Entry 8GJE (electron microscopy, 3.40 A resolution); this record covers chains A and B of the 12 polymer chains in the assembly.

== Chain A ==
Name: CZA97.12 SOSIP.664 Envelope glycoprotein gp120
From: Human immunodeficiency virus 1
UniProt: Q994M9 (Q994M9_9HIV1); the construct lacks a stretch of the UniProt sequence and is renumbered around it, so the offset changes along the chain: 31-143 = UniProt 30-142; 150-185 = UniProt 143-178; 186-309 = UniProt 184-307; 312-323 = UniProt 308-319; 2 more segments
Sequence (503 residues; each row starts with the number of its first residue; note: 21 numbers in that range are skipped by the numbering (no residue carries them; nothing is unmodelled there); a row labelled like 185A-185E holds insertion residues (185A, then the next letters in order); numbers below 1 keep their minus sign (Met-4 is residue -4)):
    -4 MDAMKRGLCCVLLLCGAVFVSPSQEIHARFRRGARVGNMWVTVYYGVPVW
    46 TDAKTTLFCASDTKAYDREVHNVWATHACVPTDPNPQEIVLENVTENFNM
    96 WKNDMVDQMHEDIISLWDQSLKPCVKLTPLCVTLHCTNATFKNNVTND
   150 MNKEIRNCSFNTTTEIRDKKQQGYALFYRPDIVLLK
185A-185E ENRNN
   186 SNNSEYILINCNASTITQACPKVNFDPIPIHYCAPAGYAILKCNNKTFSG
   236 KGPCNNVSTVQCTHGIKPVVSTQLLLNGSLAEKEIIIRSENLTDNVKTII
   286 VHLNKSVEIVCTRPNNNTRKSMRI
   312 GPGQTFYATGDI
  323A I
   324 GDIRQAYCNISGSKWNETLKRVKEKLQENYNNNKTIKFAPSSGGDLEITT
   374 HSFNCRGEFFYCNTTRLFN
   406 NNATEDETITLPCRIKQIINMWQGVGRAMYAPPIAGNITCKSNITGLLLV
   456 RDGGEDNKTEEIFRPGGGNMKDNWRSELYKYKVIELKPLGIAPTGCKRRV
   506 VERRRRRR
Unresolved in the structure: -4 to 32, 59-64, 506-513
Disulfides: Cys54-Cys74, Cys119-Cys205, Cys126-Cys196, Cys131-Cys157, Cys218-Cys247, Cys228-Cys239, Cys296-Cys331, Cys378-Cys445, Cys385-Cys418
Glycans and other covalent adducts: N-acetylglucosamine (NAG) linked to Asn88, Asn133, Asn156, Asn160, Asn230, Asn241, Asn276, Asn289, Asn301, Asn332, Asn339, Asn386, Asn442, Asn448; glycan linked to Asn197, Asn262
Construct notes: initiating methionine (-4); expression tag (-3 to 30); engineered mutation Cys501 (Ala485 in Q994M9), Arg509 (Glu493 in Q994M9), Arg510 (Lys494 in Q994M9); insertion (512-513)
What the authors report for this chain:
  - post-translational modification sites: Asn156, Asn160, Asn262, Asn276, Asn332, Asn339, Asn386, Asn407

== Chain B ==
Name: CZA97.12 SOSIP.664 Envelope glycoprotein gp41
From: Human immunodeficiency virus 1
UniProt: Q994M9 (Q994M9_9HIV1); residues 512-664 here correspond to UniProt positions 496-648 (UniProt number = residue number - 16)
Sequence (153 residues; row label = number of the first residue in the row):
   512 AVGIGAVFLGFLGAAGSTMGAASMTLTVQARQLLSSIVQQQSNLLRAPEA
   562 QQHMLKLTVWGIKQLQTRVLAIERYLKDQQLLGIWGCSGKLICCTNVPWN
   612 SSWSNKSQTDIWNNMTWMEWDREISNYTDTIYRLLEDSQTQQEKNEKDLL
   662 ALD
Unresolved in the structure: 512-519, 547-568, 664
Disulfides: Cys598-Cys604
Glycans and other covalent adducts: N-acetylglucosamine (NAG) linked to Asn611, Asn625, Asn637
Construct notes: engineered mutation Met535 (Leu519 in Q994M9), Pro559 (Ile543 in Q994M9), Lys567 (Gln551 in Q994M9), Cys605 (Thr589 in Q994M9)
What the authors report for this chain:
  - post-translational modification sites: Asn611, Asn637

== Interface between chain A and chain B ==
Contacting residue pairs (88; chain A residue first):
  Met34(A) with Pro609(B); Trp610(B), hydrogen bond (backbone-backbone); Gln619(B)
  Trp35(A) with Asn607(B); Val608(B); Pro609(B)
  Val36(A) with Thr606(B), hydrogen bond (backbone-side chain); Val608(B), hydrogen bond (backbone-backbone); Trp610(B), hydrophobic
  Thr37(A) with Cys604(B)
  Val38(A) with Leu593(B), hydrophobic; Trp596(B), hydrophobic; Leu602(B); Ile603(B); Cys604(B); Thr606(B)
  Tyr39(A) with Leu602(B); Ile603(B), hydrophobic; Trp623(B); Trp628(B), hydrophobic
  Tyr40(A) with Leu537(B); Leu544(B); Asp589(B); Gln590(B); Leu593(B), hydrophobic; Leu602(B), hydrogen bond (backbone-backbone)
  Gly41(A) with Leu537(B); Gln540(B), hydrogen bond (backbone-side chain)
  Val42(A) with Leu537(B); Trp628(B), hydrophobic
  Pro43(A) with Leu523(B), hydrophobic
  Val44(A) with Trp628(B), hydrophobic; Met629(B), hydrophobic
  Trp45(A) with Met629(B)
  Thr51(A) with Thr578(B)
  Phe53(A) with Gln575(B)
  Ile84(A) with Leu520(B); Gly521(B); Phe522(B)
  Leu86(A) with Gly524(B)
  Glu87(A) with Gly527(B)
  Asn88(A) with Gly527(B)
  Val89(A) with Gly527(B)
  Asp107(A) with Trp571(B); Lys574(B), salt bridge
  Ser110(A) with Trp571(B)
  Leu111(A) with Trp571(B), hydrophobic
  Gln114(A) with Trp571(B)
  Pro220(A) with Thr578(B)
  Ala221(A) with Leu544(B); Ser546(B); Ala582(B); Arg585(B), hydrogen bond (backbone-side chain)
  Gly222(A) with Gln543(B)
  Tyr223(A) with Arg585(B)
  Ala224(A) with Phe522(B), hydrophobic
  Thr244(A) with Phe522(B); Leu523(B)
  Glu490(A) with Arg585(B)
  Leu491(A) with Phe522(B), hydrophobic; Leu523(B), hydrophobic; Leu544(B), hydrophobic
  Lys492(A) with Asp632(B), salt bridge
  Leu494(A) with Leu592(B), hydrophobic; Leu593(B), hydrophobic; Trp596(B), hydrophobic
  Ile496(A) with Trp631(B), hydrogen bond (backbone-side chain); Ile635(B), hydrophobic; Ile642(B), hydrophobic
  Ala497(A) with Met530(B), hydrophobic; Trp623(B), hydrophobic; Trp631(B)
  Pro498(A) with Trp610(B), hydrophobic; Ile622(B), hydrophobic; Trp623(B), hydrogen bond (backbone-side chain); Trp631(B)
  Cys501(A) with Cys604(B); Cys605(B), disulfide
  Lys502(A) with Cys605(B), hydrogen bond (backbone-side chain); Asn607(B)
  Arg503(A) with Trp596(B), hydrogen bond (side chain-backbone); Gly597(B); Cys598(B); Cys605(B), hydrogen bond (side chain-backbone); Thr606(B); Gln650(B), hydrogen bond
  Val505(A) with Gln653(B); Lys658(B)
Other interface residues (no listed pair), chain A (47 interface residues in all): Val75, Val85, Gln103, Ile489, Pro493, Thr499, Gly500
Other interface residues (no listed pair), chain B (53 interface residues in all): Ala526, Ala533, Leu545, Tyr586, Trp614, Tyr643, Leu646
Disulfides between the chains: Cys501(A)-Cys605(B)

== Summary ==
Chain A and chain B form an interface of 47 and 53 residues respectively; the contacts include 1 disulfide
bond, 12 hydrogen bonds and 2 salt bridges. Polar contacts include Asp107(A)-Lys574(B), Lys492(A)-Asp632(B)
and Val36(A)-Thr606(B). The paper reports modification sites Asn156(A), Asn160(A) and Asn611(B) among others.
Here chain A is CZA97.12 SOSIP.664 Envelope glycoprotein gp120 and chain B is CZA97.12 SOSIP.664 Envelope
glycoprotein gp41, both from Human immunodeficiency virus 1. Entry 8GJE (HIV-1 Env subtype C CZA97.12
SOSIP.664 in complex with 3BNC117 Fab) was determined by electron microscopy.
